8RN8 - chains A and D of the 6 polymer chains in the assembly; structure by electron microscopy, 2.92 A resolution.

Chain A (and D):
Molecule: Polymerase acidic protein
Source organism: Influenza B virus (B/Memphis/13/2003)
Notes: EC 3.1.-.-; chain D of this document is another copy of the same molecule, construct and numbering; everything in this record applies to it too
UniProtKB: Q5V8Z9 (Q5V8Z9_9INFB); residue numbers follow UniProt; this construct covers 1-726
Amino-acid sequence (726 residues; each row starts with the number of its first residue):
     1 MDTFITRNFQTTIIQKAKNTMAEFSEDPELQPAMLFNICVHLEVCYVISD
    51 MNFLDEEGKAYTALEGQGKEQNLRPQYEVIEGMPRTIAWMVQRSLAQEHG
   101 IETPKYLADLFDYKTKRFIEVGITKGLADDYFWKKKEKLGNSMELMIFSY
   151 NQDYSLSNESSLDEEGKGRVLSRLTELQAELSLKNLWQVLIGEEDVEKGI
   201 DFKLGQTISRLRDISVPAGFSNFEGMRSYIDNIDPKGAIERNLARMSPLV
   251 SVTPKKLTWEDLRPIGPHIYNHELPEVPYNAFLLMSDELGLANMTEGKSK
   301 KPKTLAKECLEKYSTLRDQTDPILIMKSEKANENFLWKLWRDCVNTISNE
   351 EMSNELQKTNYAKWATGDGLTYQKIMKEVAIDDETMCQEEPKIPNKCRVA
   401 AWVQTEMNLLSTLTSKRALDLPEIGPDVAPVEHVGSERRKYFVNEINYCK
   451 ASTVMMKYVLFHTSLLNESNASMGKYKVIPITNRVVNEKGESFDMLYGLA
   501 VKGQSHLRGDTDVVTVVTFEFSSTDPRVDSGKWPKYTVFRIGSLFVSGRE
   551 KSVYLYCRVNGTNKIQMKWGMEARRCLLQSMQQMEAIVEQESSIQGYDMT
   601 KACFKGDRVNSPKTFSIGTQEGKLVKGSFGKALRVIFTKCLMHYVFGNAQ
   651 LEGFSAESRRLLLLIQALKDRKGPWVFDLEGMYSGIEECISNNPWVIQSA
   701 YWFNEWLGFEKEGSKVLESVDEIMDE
Disordered / not traced: 62-71, 717-726 (chain D: 1-198, 717-726)
Ion coordination: Mg2+ near Asp-109 (its only coordinating residue here)
Reported in the primary citation:
  - self-association interface (contacts with another copy of this molecule); pairs are residue here / residue on that copy: Lys-338/Asp-382 (salt bridge), Lys-358/Glu-378 (salt bridge), Glu-378/Lys-338 (salt bridge), Asp-382/Tyr-361, Asn-332, Phe-335, Tyr-361, Tyr-361, Trp-364, Ile-375, Ile-375, Met-376, Val-379
  - conformationally variable residues (loop rearrangement): Gln-357 to Tyr-372, Gln-504 to Val-513
  - mutagenesis - K631A/R634A: decreased catalytic activity

How chain A and chain D interact:
Pairs across the interface (28):
  Asn-332(A) with Asp-382(D); Asp-383(D)
  Asn-334(A) with Asp-382(D)
  Phe-335(A) with Val-379(D), hydrophobic; Asp-382(D)
  Lys-338(A) with Glu-378(D), salt bridge; Asp-382(D), salt bridge
  Lys-358(A) with Glu-378(D), salt bridge
  Asn-360(A) with Met-376(D)
  Tyr-361(A) with Glu-378(D); Val-379(D), hydrophobic; Asp-382(D), hydrogen bond
  Trp-364(A) with Gln-373(D); Ile-375(D), hydrophobic; Val-379(D), hydrophobic
  Gln-373(A) with Trp-364(D)
  Ile-375(A) with Trp-364(D), hydrophobic
  Met-376(A) with Asn-360(D); Tyr-361(D)
  Val-379(A) with Phe-335(D), hydrophobic; Tyr-361(D), hydrophobic; Trp-364(D), hydrophobic
  Asp-382(A) with Asn-332(D); Asn-334(D); Phe-335(D); Lys-338(D), salt bridge; Tyr-361(D), hydrogen bond
  Asp-383(A) with Asn-332(D)
Interface residues without a listed pair, chain A (15 interface residues in all): Glu-378
Interface residues without a listed pair, chain D (15 interface residues in all): Glu-384

Overview:
The chain A/chain D interface involves 15 residues from each chain, with 2 hydrogen bonds and 4 salt bridges.
Polar pairs include Lys-338(A)/Glu-378(D), Lys-338(A)/Asp-382(D) and Lys-358(A)/Glu-378(D). From the paper:
K631A/R634A of chain A reduce catalytic activity; conformational variability at Gln-357(A) and Gln-504(A).
Chain A and chain D are both Polymerase acidic protein (Influenza B virus (B/Memphis/13/2003)); the structure,
Influenza B polymerase pseudo-symmetrical apo-dimer (FluPol(E)|FluPol(S)), was determined by electron
microscopy (same publication as 8RN1, 8RN2, 8RN3, 8RN4, 8RN5, 8RN6 and 5 further entries).
